Entry 9CSC (X-ray diffraction, 2.00 A resolution); this record covers chains C and D of the 4 polymer chains in the assembly.

== Chain C ==
Molecule: 3-oxoacid CoA-transferase, B subunit
Source organism: Thermosipho melanesiensis
Notes: EC 2.8.3.9
Reference sequence: A6LM39 (A6LM39_THEM4); residues 1-214 here = UniProt positions 1-214
Chain sequence (215 residues; each row starts with the number of its first residue):
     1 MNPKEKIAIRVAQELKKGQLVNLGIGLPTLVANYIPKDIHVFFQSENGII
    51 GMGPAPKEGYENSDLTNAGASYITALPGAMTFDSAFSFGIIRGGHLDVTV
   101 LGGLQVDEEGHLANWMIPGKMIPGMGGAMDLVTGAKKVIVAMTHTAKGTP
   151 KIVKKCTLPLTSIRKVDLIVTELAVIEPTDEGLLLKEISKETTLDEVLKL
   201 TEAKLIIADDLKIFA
Disordered / not traced: 1
Differences from the reference sequence: expression tag (215)
What the authors report for this chain:
  - catalytic residues: E46 (citing earlier work)
  - mutagenesis - E46D: abolished catalytic activity (CoA transferase reaction)
  - mutagenesis - E46A, E46S: abolished catalytic activity
  - mutagenesis - I25K, F42T/Q44E, F42T/S45C, G103A/Q105E, Q105A, Q105E: unchanged catalytic activity
  - binding site for acetate ion: E46

== Chain D ==
Molecule: 3-oxoacid CoA-transferase, A subunit
Source organism: Thermosipho melanesiensis
Notes: EC 2.8.3.8
Reference sequence: A6LM40 (A6LM40_THEM4); residues 1-217 here = UniProt positions 1-217
Chain sequence (217 residues; numbered 1 to 217; the number before each row is that of its first residue):
     1 MKVVDISKINELVKEGATLMIGGFLGVGTPENIIDEIIRHNISNLTVIAN
    51 DTAFEDRGIGKLVKNKLCKKVIVSHIGTNPETQRQMIEGTLEVELVPQGT
   101 LAERIRAAGVGLGGILTPTGVGTVVEKDKKVIEVEGKKYLLELPIHADVA
   151 LIKAKKADYLGNLVYNLTAENFNPIMALAAKTVIAEVEEIVPTGTLSPNE
   201 IKTPGIIVDYIVTGVTR
Disordered / not traced: 214-217
What the authors report for this chain:
  - mutagenesis - L25M/F54L/T78L, P118E: unchanged catalytic activity
  - specificity-determining residues: L25 (proposed by the authors, not directly observed)
  - binding site for acetate ion: F24, L25, N50, H75, Q98

== Interface between chain C and chain D ==
Residue-residue contacts (69):
  E46(C) - F24(D)
  E46(C) - Q98(D)  hydrogen bond
  N47(C) - F24(D)
  N47(C) - T168(D)  hydrogen bond
  N47(C) - N171(D)
  I49(C) - T168(D)
  D64(C) - N166(D)  hydrogen bond
  D64(C) - L167(D)
  D64(C) - T168(D)  hydrogen bond (backbone-backbone)
  D64(C) - A169(D)  hydrogen bond (backbone-backbone)
  L65(C) - T168(D)
  T66(C) - V27(D)
  T66(C) - T168(D)  hydrogen bond (backbone-side chain)
  A68(C) - F24(D)
  A68(C) - L25(D)
  G69(C) - L25(D)
  A70(C) - L25(D)  hydrophobic
  T81(C) - L167(D)
  F82(C) - E170(D)
  D83(C) - E170(D)
  D83(C) - N171(D)
  D83(C) - P174(D)
  D83(C) - I175(D)
  S84(C) - A102(D)
  S84(C) - N171(D)  hydrogen bond (backbone-backbone)
  S84(C) - F172(D)
  A85(C) - A102(D)
  A85(C) - E103(D)
  A85(C) - I175(D)
  F88(C) - Q98(D)
  F88(C) - G99(D)
  R92(C) - G99(D)  hydrogen bond (side chain-backbone)
  R92(C) - E103(D)  salt bridge
  R92(C) - T117(D)
  R92(C) - T119(D)
  W115(C) - V124(D)  hydrophobic
  I122(C) - I76(D)
  I122(C) - Q83(D)  hydrogen bond (backbone-side chain)
  I122(C) - M86(D)  hydrophobic
  I122(C) - I87(D)  hydrophobic
  P123(C) - H75(D)
  P123(C) - I76(D)  hydrogen bond (backbone-backbone)
  P123(C) - G77(D)  hydrogen bond (backbone-backbone)
  G124(C) - S74(D)
  G124(C) - H75(D)
  G124(C) - L95(D)
  M125(C) - S74(D)  hydrogen bond (backbone-backbone)
  M125(C) - V96(D)
  M125(C) - P97(D)
  M125(C) - V125(D)  hydrophobic
  G126(C) - S74(D)  hydrogen bond (backbone-backbone)
  G126(C) - H75(D)
  G126(C) - P97(D)
  G126(C) - Q98(D)  hydrogen bond (backbone-backbone)
  G127(C) - Q98(D)
  M129(C) - T119(D)
  M129(C) - G120(D)
  M129(C) - T123(D)
  M129(C) - V125(D)  hydrophobic
  D130(C) - P97(D)
  D130(C) - Q98(D)
  D130(C) - G99(D)  hydrogen bond (side chain-backbone)
  D130(C) - T119(D)  hydrogen bond
  L160(C) - G122(D)
  L160(C) - T123(D)
  T161(C) - T123(D)
  S162(C) - T123(D)
  I163(C) - V121(D)
  I163(C) - G122(D)
Interface residues without a listed pair, chain C (33 interface residues in all): G48, N62, S63, T133
Interface residues without a listed pair, chain D (41 interface residues in all): F54, T100, R106, P118, K155, E188, K202

== Overview ==
33 residues of chain C and 41 residues of chain D are in contact; the contacts include 16 hydrogen bonds and 1
salt bridge. Polar pairs include R92(C)-E103(D), E46(C)-Q98(D) and N47(C)-T168(D). The paper reports the
catalytic residue E46(C); E46A and E46S of chain C abolish catalytic activity; 11 substitutions were tested in
all.
Chain C is 3-oxoacid CoA-transferase, B subunit and chain D is 3-oxoacid CoA-transferase, A subunit, both from
Thermosipho melanesiensis; the structure, CtfAB Native Acetoacetate-CoA Transferase protein, was determined by
X-ray diffraction, deposited together with 9CQ2, 9CRY and 9CTD.
